8X7W - chains D and E of the 6 polymer chains in the assembly; structure by electron microscopy, 3.36 A resolution.

[Chain D]
Molecule: Maltose/maltodextrin-binding periplasmic protein, NACHT, LRR and PYD domains-containing protein 5
Organism: Escherichia coli K-12
UniProtKB: chimeric construct of P0AEX9, P59047: residues -308 to 57 from P0AEX9 (MALE_ECOLI) positions 27-392 (UniProt number = residue number + 335); residues 58-1200 from P59047 positions 58-1200 (same numbers)
Amino-acid sequence (1530 residues; each row starts with the number of its first residue; numbers below 1 keep their minus sign (Met-329 is residue -329)):
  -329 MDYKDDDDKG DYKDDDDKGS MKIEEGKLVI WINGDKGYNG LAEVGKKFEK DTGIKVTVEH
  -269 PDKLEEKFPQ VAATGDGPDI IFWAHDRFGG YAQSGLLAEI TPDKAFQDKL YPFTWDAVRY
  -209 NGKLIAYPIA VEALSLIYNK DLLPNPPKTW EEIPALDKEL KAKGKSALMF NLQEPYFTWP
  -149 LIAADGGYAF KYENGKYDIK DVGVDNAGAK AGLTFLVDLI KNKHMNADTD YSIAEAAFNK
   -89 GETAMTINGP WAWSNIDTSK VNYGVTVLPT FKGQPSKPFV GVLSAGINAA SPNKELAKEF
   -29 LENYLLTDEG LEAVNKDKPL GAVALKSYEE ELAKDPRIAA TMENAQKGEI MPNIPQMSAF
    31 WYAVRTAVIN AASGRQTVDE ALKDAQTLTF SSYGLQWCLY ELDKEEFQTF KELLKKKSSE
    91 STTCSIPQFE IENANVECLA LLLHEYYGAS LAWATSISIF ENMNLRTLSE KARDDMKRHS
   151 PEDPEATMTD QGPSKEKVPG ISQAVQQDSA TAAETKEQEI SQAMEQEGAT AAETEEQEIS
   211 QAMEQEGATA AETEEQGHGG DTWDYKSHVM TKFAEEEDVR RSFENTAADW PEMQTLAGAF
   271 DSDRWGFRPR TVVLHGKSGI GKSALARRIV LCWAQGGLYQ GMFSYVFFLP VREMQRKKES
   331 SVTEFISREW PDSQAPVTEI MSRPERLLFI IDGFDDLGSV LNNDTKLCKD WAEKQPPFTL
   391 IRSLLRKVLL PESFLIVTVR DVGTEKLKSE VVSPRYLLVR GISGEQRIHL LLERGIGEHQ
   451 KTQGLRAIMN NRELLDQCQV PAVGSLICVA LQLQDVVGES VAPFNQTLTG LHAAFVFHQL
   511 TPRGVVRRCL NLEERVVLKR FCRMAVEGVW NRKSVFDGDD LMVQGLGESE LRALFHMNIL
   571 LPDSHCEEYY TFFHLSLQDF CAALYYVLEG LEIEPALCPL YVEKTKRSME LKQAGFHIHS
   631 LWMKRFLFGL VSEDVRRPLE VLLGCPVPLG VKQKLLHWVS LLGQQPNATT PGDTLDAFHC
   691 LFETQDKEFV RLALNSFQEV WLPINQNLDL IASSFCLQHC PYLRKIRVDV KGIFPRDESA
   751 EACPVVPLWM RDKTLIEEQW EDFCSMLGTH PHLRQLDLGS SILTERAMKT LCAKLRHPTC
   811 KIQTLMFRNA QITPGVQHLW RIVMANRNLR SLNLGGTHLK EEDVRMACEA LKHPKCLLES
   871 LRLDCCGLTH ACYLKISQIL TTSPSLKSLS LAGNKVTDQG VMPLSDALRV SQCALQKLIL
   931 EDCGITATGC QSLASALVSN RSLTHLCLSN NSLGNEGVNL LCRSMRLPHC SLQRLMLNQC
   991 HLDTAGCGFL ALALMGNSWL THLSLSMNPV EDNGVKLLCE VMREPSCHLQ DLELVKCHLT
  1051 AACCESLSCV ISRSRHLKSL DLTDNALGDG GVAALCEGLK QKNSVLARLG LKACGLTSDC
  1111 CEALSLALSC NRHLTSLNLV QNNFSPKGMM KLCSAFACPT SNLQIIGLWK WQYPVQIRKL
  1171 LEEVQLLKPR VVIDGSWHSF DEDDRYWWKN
Unresolved in the structure: -329 to 57, 154-229, 251-260, 431-471, 485-493, 568-583, 599-613
Sequence notes: initiating methionine (-329); expression tag (-328 to -309)

[Chain E]
Molecule: Oocyte-expressed protein homolog
Organism: Homo sapiens
UniProtKB: A6NGQ2 (OOEP_HUMAN); residue numbers follow UniProt; this construct covers 1-149
Amino-acid sequence (159 residues; each row starts with the number of its first residue):
     1 MVDDAGAAES QRGKQTPAHS LEQLRRLPLP PPQIRIRPWW FPVQELRDPL VFYLEAWLAD
    61 ELFGPDRAII PEMEWTSQAL LTVDIVDSGN LVEITVFGRP RVQNRVKSML LCLAWFHREH
   121 RARAEKMKHL EKNLKAHASD PHSPQDPVAL EWSHPQFEK
Unresolved in the structure: 1-32, 125-159
Sequence notes: expression tag (150-159)

[Interface between chain D and chain E]
Contacting residue pairs (38):
  Thr59(D) - Leu62(E)
  Thr59(D) - Leu113(E)
  Thr59(D) - His117(E)
  Phe60(D) - Met73(E)  hydrophobic
  Tyr63(D) - Met73(E)  hydrophobic
  Tyr63(D) - Ser77(E)  hydrogen bond
  Gln66(D) - Met109(E)
  Trp67(D) - Thr76(E)
  Trp67(D) - Arg105(E)
  Tyr70(D) - Arg101(E)  hydrogen bond
  Tyr70(D) - Arg105(E)
  Glu107(D) - Ser108(E)  hydrogen bond
  Glu107(D) - Met109(E)
  Glu107(D) - Cys112(E)
  Leu111(D) - Phe116(E)  hydrophobic
  Arg148(D) - Glu72(E)  salt bridge
  Arg148(D) - Trp75(E)
  Glu262(D) - Ile34(E)
  Thr265(D) - Ile34(E)
  Arg274(D) - Ala68(E)  hydrogen bond (side chain-backbone)
  Arg274(D) - Pro71(E)
  Arg274(D) - Glu72(E)
  His285(D) - Arg37(E)  hydrogen bond
  Tyr426(D) - Ile36(E)
  Tyr426(D) - Arg37(E)  hydrogen bond (backbone-backbone)
  Leu427(D) - Arg35(E)
  Leu427(D) - Ile36(E)  hydrophobic
  Leu428(D) - Gln33(E)
  Leu428(D) - Ile34(E)
  Leu428(D) - Arg35(E)  hydrogen bond (backbone-backbone)
  Val429(D) - Gln33(E)
  Val429(D) - Ile34(E)  hydrophobic
  Arg430(D) - Gln33(E)  hydrogen bond (backbone-backbone)
  Ala750(D) - Trp115(E)
  Glu751(D) - Leu111(E)
  Ala752(D) - Arg118(E)  hydrogen bond (backbone-side chain)
  Pro754(D) - Glu55(E)
  Val755(D) - Tyr53(E)  hydrophobic
Other interface residues (no listed pair), chain D (32 interface residues in all): Ser62, Glu115, Asp145, His149, Leu266, Lys287, Asn715, Gly742, Arg746
Other interface residues (no listed pair), chain E (31 interface residues in all): Trp39, Arg47, Ile69, Asn104, Val106

[In short]
The interface between chain D and chain E involves 32 residues on one side and 31 on the other, with 9
hydrogen bonds and 1 salt bridge. Polar contacts include Arg148(D)-Glu72(E), Tyr63(D)-Ser77(E) and
Tyr70(D)-Arg101(E).
Here chain D is Maltose/maltodextrin-binding periplasmic protein, NACHT, LRR and PYD domains-containing
protein 5 (Escherichia coli K-12) and chain E is Oocyte-expressed protein homolog (Homo sapiens). Entry 8X7W
(Structure of dimeric human SCMC complex) was determined by electron microscopy (same publication as 8X7V).
